5T3G - chain A; structure by X-ray diffraction, 1.55 A resolution.

[Chain A]
Molecule: Thaumatin-1
Source organism: Thaumatococcus daniellii
Reference sequence: P02883 (THM1_THADA); residue numbers follow UniProt; this construct covers 1-207
Amino-acid sequence (207 residues; numbered 1 to 207; the number before each row is that of its first residue):
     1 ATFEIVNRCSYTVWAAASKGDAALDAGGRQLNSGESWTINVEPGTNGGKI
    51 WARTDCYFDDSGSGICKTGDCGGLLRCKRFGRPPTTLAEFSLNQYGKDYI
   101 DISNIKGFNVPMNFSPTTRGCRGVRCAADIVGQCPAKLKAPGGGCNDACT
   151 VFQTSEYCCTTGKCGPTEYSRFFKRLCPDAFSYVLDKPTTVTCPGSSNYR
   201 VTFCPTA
Unresolved in the structure: 207
Disulfides: C9-C204, C56-C66, C71-C77, C121-C193, C126-C177, C134-C145, C149-C158, C159-C164
Ligand contacts:
  - selenourea (SEY), molecule 1: A1, N40, V41, E42, P43
  - selenourea (SEY), molecule 2: R8, N113, S115, R125, R200, T202, P205
  - selenourea (SEY), molecule 3: C9, S10, Y11, C204
  - selenourea (SEY), molecule 4: W14, Q30, F58, L75
  - selenourea (SEY), molecule 5: W14, Q30, C56, Y57, F58
  - selenourea (SEY), molecule 6: A23, L24, D25, N40, V41, E42
  - selenourea (SEY), molecule 7: F58, D59, D60
  - selenourea (SEY), molecule 8: F80, G81, P83, K106
  - selenourea (SEY), molecule 9: K97, G120, T192, C193, P194
  - selenourea (SEY), molecule 10: Q133, F172, R175, L176
  - selenourea (SEY), molecule 11: T167, E168, R171

[In short]
Chain A binds 11 copies of selenourea.
Chain A is Thaumatin-1 (Thaumatococcus daniellii); the structure, thaumatin soaked with selenourea for 10 min,
was determined by X-ray diffraction (same publication as 5T3F, 5T3H, 5T3I, 5T3J and 5T3L).
